PDB entry 3MRR | X-ray diffraction, 1.60 A resolution | chains A and P of the 3 polymer chains in the assembly

Chain A:
Name: HLA class I histocompatibility antigen, A-2 alpha chain
From: Homo sapiens
Notes: fragment: HLA-A*0201 alpha chain, UNP resiude 25-300
UniProtKB: P01892 (1A02_HUMAN); residues 1-276 here correspond to UniProt positions 25-300 (UniProt number = residue number + 24)
Amino-acid sequence (293 residues; numbered 1 to 293; the number before each row is that of its first residue):
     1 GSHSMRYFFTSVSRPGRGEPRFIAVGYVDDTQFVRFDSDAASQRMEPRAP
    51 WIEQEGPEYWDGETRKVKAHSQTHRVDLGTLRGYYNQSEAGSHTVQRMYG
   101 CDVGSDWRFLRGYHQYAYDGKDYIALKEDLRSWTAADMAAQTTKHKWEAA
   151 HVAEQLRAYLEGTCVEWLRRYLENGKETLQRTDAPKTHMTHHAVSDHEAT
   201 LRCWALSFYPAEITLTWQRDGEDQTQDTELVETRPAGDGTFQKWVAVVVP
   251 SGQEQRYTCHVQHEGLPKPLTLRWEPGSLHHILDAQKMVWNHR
Unresolved in the structure: 276-293
Differences from the reference sequence: engineered mutation Val245 (Ala269 in P01892); expression tag (277-293)
Cystine bridges: Cys101-Cys164, Cys203-Cys259

Chain P:
Name: 10-meric peptide from Solute carrier organic anion transporter family member 2A1
Notes: fragment: Transproter protein fragment
UniProtKB: Q92959 (SO2A1_HUMAN); residues 1-10 here correspond to UniProt positions 178-187 (UniProt number = residue number + 177)
Amino-acid sequence (10 residues; numbered 1 to 10; the number before each row is that of its first residue):
     1 LLAGIGTVPI

Interface between chain A and chain P:
Residue-residue contacts (43; chain A residue first):
  Met5(A) with Leu1(P)
  Tyr7(A) with Leu1(P), hydrogen bond (side chain-backbone); Leu2(P)
  Phe9(A) with Leu2(P), hydrophobic
  Met45(A) with Leu2(P), hydrophobic
  Tyr59(A) with Leu1(P), hydrophobic
  Glu63(A) with Leu1(P); Leu2(P), hydrogen bond (side chain-backbone)
  Lys66(A) with Leu1(P); Leu2(P), hydrogen bond (side chain-backbone); Ala3(P); Gly4(P)
  Val67(A) with Leu2(P)
  His70(A) with Ala3(P); Thr7(P), hydrogen bond
  Thr73(A) with Thr7(P), hydrogen bond (side chain-backbone); Val8(P); Pro9(P)
  Asp77(A) with Pro9(P); Ile10(P), hydrogen bond (side chain-backbone)
  Thr80(A) with Ile10(P)
  Leu81(A) with Ile10(P), hydrophobic
  Tyr84(A) with Ile10(P), hydrophobic
  Arg97(A) with Thr7(P)
  Tyr99(A) with Leu2(P); Ala3(P), hydrogen bond (side chain-backbone)
  Tyr116(A) with Ile10(P)
  Tyr123(A) with Ile10(P)
  Thr143(A) with Ile10(P), hydrogen bond (side chain-backbone)
  Lys146(A) with Ile10(P), hydrogen bond (side chain-backbone)
  Trp147(A) with Val8(P); Pro9(P), hydrogen bond (side chain-backbone); Ile10(P), hydrophobic
  Val152(A) with Gly6(P); Val8(P), hydrophobic
  Gln155(A) with Gly6(P)
  Leu156(A) with Gly6(P)
  Tyr159(A) with Leu1(P), hydrogen bond (side chain-backbone); Leu2(P); Ala3(P)
  Thr163(A) with Leu1(P)
  Trp167(A) with Leu1(P)
  Tyr171(A) with Leu1(P), hydrogen bond (side chain-backbone)
Interface residues without a listed pair, chain A (29 interface residues in all): Val76
Interface residues without a listed pair, chain P (10 interface residues in all): Ile5

Summary:
29 residues of chain A face 10 of chain P across their interface; the contacts include 12 hydrogen bonds.
Polar contacts include Tyr7(A)-Leu1(P), Glu63(A)-Leu2(P) and Lys66(A)-Leu2(P).
Chain A is HLA class I histocompatibility antigen, A-2 alpha chain (Homo sapiens) and chain P is 10-meric
peptide from Solute carrier organic anion transporter family member 2A1; the structure, Crystal Structure of
MHC class I HLA-A2 molecule complexed with Human Prostaglandin Transporter decapeptide, was determined by
X-ray diffraction, deposited together with 3MRC, 3MRD, 3MRE, 3MRG, 3MRH, 3MRL and 3MRO.
